6MDB - chain A; structure by X-ray diffraction, 2.34 A resolution.

# Chain A
Protein: Tyrosine-protein phosphatase non-receptor type 11
From: Homo sapiens
Notes: EC 3.1.3.48
UniProtKB: Q06124 (PTN11_HUMAN), isoform Q06124-2; residue numbers follow UniProt; this construct covers 1-525
Chain sequence (526 residues; each row starts with the number of its first residue; numbering starts at 0):
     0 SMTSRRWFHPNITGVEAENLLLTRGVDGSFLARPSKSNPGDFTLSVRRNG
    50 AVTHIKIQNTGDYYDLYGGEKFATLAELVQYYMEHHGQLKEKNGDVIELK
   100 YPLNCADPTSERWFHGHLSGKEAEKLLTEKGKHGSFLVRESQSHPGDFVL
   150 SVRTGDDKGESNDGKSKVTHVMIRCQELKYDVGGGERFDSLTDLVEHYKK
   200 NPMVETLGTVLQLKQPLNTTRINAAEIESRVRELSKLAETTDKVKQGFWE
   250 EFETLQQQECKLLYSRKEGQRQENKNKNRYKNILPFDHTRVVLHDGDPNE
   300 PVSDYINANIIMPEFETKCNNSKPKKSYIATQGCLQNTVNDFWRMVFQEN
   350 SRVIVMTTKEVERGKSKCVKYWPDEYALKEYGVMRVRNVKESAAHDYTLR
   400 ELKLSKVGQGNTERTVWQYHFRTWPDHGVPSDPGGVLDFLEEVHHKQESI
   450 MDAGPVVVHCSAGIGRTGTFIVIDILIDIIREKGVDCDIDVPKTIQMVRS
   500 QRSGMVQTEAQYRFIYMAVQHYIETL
Not modelled in the structure: 0-2, 90-92, 142-143, 156-164, 237-244, 298-299, 313-324
Sequence notes: expression tag (0)
Curated features (UniProtKB/Swiss-Prot):
  - active site: Cys459 (Phosphocysteine intermediate)
  - binding site (substrate): Asp425, Cys459 to Arg465, Gln506
  - modified residue: Thr2 (N-acetylthreonine), Tyr62 (Phosphotyrosine), Tyr66 (Phosphotyrosine)
Ligand contacts: JE4 (6-(4-amino-4-methylpiperidin-1-yl)-3-(2,3-dichlorophenyl)-5-methyl-1,5-dihydro-4H-pyrazolo[3,4-d]pyrimidin-4-one): Thr108, Glu110, Arg111, Phe113, His114, Leu216, Thr218, Thr219, Glu249, Glu250, Thr253, Leu254, Gln257, Asp489, Pro491, Lys492, Gln495

# In short
Chain A binds compound JE4. UniProt lists active-site residue Cys459 and 9 substrate-binding residues.
Chain A is Tyrosine-protein phosphatase non-receptor type 11 (Homo sapiens); the structure, Non-receptor
Protein Tyrosine Phosphatase SHP2 in Complex with Allosteric Inhibitor Pyrazolo-pyrimidinone 5, was determined
by X-ray diffraction (same publication as 6MD7).
